1LWU - chains A and J of the 8 polymer chains in the assembly; structure by X-ray diffraction, 2.80 A resolution.

# Chain A (and J)
Molecule: Fibrinogen alpha-1 chain
Organism: Petromyzon marinus
Notes: fragment: fragment; chain J of this document is another copy of the same molecule, construct and numbering; everything in this record applies to it too
Reference sequence: P02674 (FIBA1_PETMA); residues 82-200 here correspond to UniProt positions 87-205 (UniProt number = residue number + 5)
Chain sequence (119 residues; numbered 82 to 200; the number before each row is that of its first residue):
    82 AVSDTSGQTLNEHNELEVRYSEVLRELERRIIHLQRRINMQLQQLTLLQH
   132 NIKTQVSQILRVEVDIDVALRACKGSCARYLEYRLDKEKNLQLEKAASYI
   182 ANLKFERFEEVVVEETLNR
Unresolved in the structure: 82-94, 194-200
Differences from the reference sequence: conflict Ala153 (Thr158 in P02674)

# Interface between chain A and chain J
Contacting residue pairs - 15 pairs, chain A then chain J:
  Glu96(A) with Arg111(J)
  Leu97(A) with Val104(J), hydrophobic; Glu107(J); Leu108(J), hydrophobic; Arg111(J)
  Arg100(A) with Val104(J); Glu107(J), salt bridge
  Tyr101(A) with Val104(J)
  Val104(A) with Leu97(J); Arg100(J)
  Glu107(A) with Leu97(J); Arg100(J), salt bridge
  Leu108(A) with Leu97(J)
  Arg111(A) with Glu96(J), salt bridge; Leu97(J)
Interface residues without a listed pair, chain J (8 interface residues in all): Tyr101

# Overview
Chain A and chain J each contribute 8 residues to their interface, with 3 salt bridges. Polar contacts include
Arg100(A)-Glu107(J) and Arg111(A)-Glu96(J).
Chain A and chain J are both Fibrinogen alpha-1 chain (Petromyzon marinus); the structure, Crystal structure
of fragment D from lamprey fibrinogen complexed with the peptide Gly-His-Arg-Pro-amide, was determined by
X-ray diffraction.
